Entry 1OXD (X-ray diffraction, 1.15 A resolution); this record covers chain A.

== Chain A ==
Protein: cyan fluorescent protein cfp
Organism: cfp marker plasmid pWM1009
Chain sequence (227 residues; each row starts with the number of its first residue; note: 2 numbers in that range are skipped by the numbering (no residue carries them; nothing is unmodelled there)):
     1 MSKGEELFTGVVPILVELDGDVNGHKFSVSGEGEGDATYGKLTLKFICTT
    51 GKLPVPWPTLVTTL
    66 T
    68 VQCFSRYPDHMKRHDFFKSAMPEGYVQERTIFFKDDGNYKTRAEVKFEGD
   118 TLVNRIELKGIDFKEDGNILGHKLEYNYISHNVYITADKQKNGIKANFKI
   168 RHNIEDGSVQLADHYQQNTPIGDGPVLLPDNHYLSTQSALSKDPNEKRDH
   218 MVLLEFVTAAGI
Differences from the reference sequence: chromophore (66, 66, 66); engineered mutation Arg80 (Gln in 11321072)
Modified positions: Thr66 ([(4Z)-2-[(1R,2R)-1-amino-2-hydroxypropyl]-4-(1H-indol-3-ylmethylidene)-5-oxo-4,5-dihydro-1H-imidazol-1-yl]acetic acid; CRF)
Glycans and other covalent adducts: covalent link Leu64-Thr66; covalent link Thr66-Val68

== Overview ==
Chain A is cyan fluorescent protein cfp (cfp marker plasmid pWM1009); the structure, Expansion of the Genetic
Code Enables Design of a Novel "Gold" Class of Green Fluorescent Proteins, was determined by X-ray
diffraction, deposited together with 1OXE and 1OXF.
